PDB entry 8DBT | electron microscopy, 3.10 A resolution | chains B and E of the 22 polymer chains in the assembly

# Chain B
Name: ATP synthase subunit alpha
From: Escherichia coli
Notes: EC 7.1.2.2
UniProt: A0A7U9G3U3 (A0A7U9G3U3_ECOLX); numbering as in UniProt (aligned over 1-513)
Chain sequence (513 residues; each row starts with the number of its first residue):
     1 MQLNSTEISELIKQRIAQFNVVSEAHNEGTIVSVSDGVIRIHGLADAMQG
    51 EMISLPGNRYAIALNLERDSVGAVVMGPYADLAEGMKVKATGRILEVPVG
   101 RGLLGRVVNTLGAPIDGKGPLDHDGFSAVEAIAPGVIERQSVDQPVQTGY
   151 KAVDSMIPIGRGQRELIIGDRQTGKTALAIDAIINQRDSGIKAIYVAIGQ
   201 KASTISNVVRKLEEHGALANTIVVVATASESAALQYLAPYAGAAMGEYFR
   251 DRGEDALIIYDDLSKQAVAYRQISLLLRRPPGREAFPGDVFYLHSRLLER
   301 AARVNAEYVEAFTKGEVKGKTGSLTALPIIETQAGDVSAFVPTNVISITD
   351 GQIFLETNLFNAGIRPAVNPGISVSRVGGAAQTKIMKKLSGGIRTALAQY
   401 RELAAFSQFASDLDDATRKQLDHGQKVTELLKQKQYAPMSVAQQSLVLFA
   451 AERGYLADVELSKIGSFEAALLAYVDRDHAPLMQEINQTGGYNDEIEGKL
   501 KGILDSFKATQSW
Sequence notes: conflict Ala47 (Cys in A0A7U9G3U3), Ala90 (Cys in A0A7U9G3U3), Ala193 (Cys in A0A7U9G3U3), Ala243 (Cys in A0A7U9G3U3)
Ion coordination: Mg2+: Thr176 (together with ATP)
Small-molecule neighbours:
  - ADP (adenosine-5'-diphosphate): Val374, Ser375, Arg376
  - ATP (adenosine-5'-triphosphate): Tyr150, Asp170, Arg171, Gln172, Thr173, Gly174, Lys175, Thr176, Ala177, Glu331, Phe360, Arg365, Pro366, Gln433, Lys434, Gln435

# Chain E
Name: ATP synthase subunit beta
From: Escherichia coli
Notes: EC 7.1.2.2
UniProt: A0A192CEZ8 (A0A192CEZ8_ECOLX); residues 0-459 here correspond to UniProt positions 1-460 (UniProt number = residue number + 1)
Chain sequence (471 residues; row label = number of the first residue in the row; numbers below 1 keep their minus sign (Met-11 is residue -11)):
   -11 MRGSHHHHHHGMATGKIVQVIGAVVDVEFPQDAVPRVYDALEVQNGNERL
    39 VLEVQQQLGGGIVRTIAMGSSDGLRRGLDVKDLEHPIEVPVGKATLGRIM
    89 NVLGEPVDMKGEIGEEERWAIHRAAPSYEELSNSQELLETGIKVIDLMAP
   139 FAKGGKVGLFGGAGVGKTVNMMELIRNIAIEHSGYSVFAGVGERTREGND
   189 FYHEMTDSNVIDKVSLVYGQMNEPPGNRLRVALTGLTMAEKFRDEGRDVL
   239 LFVDNIYRYTLAGTEVSALLGRMPSAVGYQPTLAEEMGVLQERITSTKTG
   289 SITSVQAVYVPADDLTDPSPATTFAHLDATVVLSRQIASLGIYPAVDPLD
   339 STSRQLDPLVVGQEHYDTARGVQSILQRYQELKDIIAILGMDELSEEDKL
   389 VVARARKIQRFLSQPFFVAEVFTGSPGKYVSLKDTIRGFKGIMEGEYDHL
   439 PEQAFYMVGSIEEAVEKAKKL
Disordered / not traced: -11 to -1
Sequence notes: initiating methionine (-11); expression tag (-10 to -1); conflict Ala137 (Cys138 in A0A192CEZ8)
Small-molecule neighbours: ADP (adenosine-5'-diphosphate): Ala151, Gly152, Val153, Gly154, Lys155, Thr156, Val157, Tyr331, Phe404, Ala407, Phe410, Thr411

# Chain B / chain E interface
Residue-residue contacts - 84 pairs, chain B then chain E:
  Gly43(B) with Arg64(E), hydrogen bond (backbone-side chain)
  Leu44(B) with Arg64(E), hydrogen bond (backbone-side chain)
  Ala45(B) with Arg64(E)
  Asp46(B) with Arg63(E), salt bridge
  Ala47(B) with Arg63(E)
  Met48(B) with Gly61(E); Leu62(E); Arg63(E)
  Gln49(B) with Val8(E); Gly10(E); Ser59(E); Asp60(E); Gly61(E), hydrogen bond (backbone-backbone); Leu62(E), hydrogen bond (backbone-backbone)
  Leu66(B) with Gln7(E); Val8(E), hydrogen bond (backbone-backbone); Leu62(E)
  Glu67(B) with Arg64(E), hydrogen bond (backbone-side chain)
  Arg68(B) with Val6(E); Gln7(E); Glu16(E), salt bridge
  Asp69(B) with Arg64(E)
  Ser70(B) with Arg64(E)
  Val71(B) with Arg64(E)
  Glu130(B) with Asp60(E)
  Ala133(B) with Asn210(E)
  Pro134(B) with Thr183(E)
  Val136(B) with Thr183(E); Asn187(E); Tyr206(E), hydrophobic; Gln208(E)
  Ile137(B) with Val95(E); Asp96(E); Met97(E), hydrophobic; Tyr190(E), hydrophobic
  Arg139(B) with Thr183(E); Asn187(E)
  Ser141(B) with Asn187(E); Asp188(E), hydrogen bond
  Arg164(B) with Arg182(E)
  Arg283(B) with Val265(E)
  Gly288(B) with Glu253(E)
  Asp289(B) with Glu253(E)
  Phe291(B) with Arg246(E)
  Tyr292(B) with Asn210(E); Glu211(E); Pro212(E), hydrophobic; Arg216(E); Glu253(E)
  Ser295(B) with Met209(E)
  Arg296(B) with Asn210(E)
  Glu299(B) with Thr183(E), hydrogen bond; Asn210(E)
  Ser338(B) with Ala300(E)
  Thr343(B) with Tyr297(E)
  Ile346(B) with Ala151(E), hydrophobic
  Ser347(B) with Arg182(E), hydrogen bond (backbone-side chain); Met209(E); Arg246(E); Tyr297(E), hydrogen bond
  Ile348(B) with Arg182(E), hydrogen bond (backbone-side chain); Met209(E), hydrophobic
  Thr349(B) with Arg182(E), hydrogen bond (backbone-side chain)
  Asp350(B) with Arg182(E), salt bridge; Arg184(E), salt bridge
  Arg376(B) with Ala151(E); Gly152(E); Arg182(E); Phe410(E)
  Val377(B) with Phe410(E)
  Gly379(B) with Val409(E)
  Ala380(B) with Val409(E)
  Arg394(B) with Tyr331(E)
  Ala398(B) with Ser327(E)
  Gln399(B) with Leu328(E), hydrogen bond (side chain-backbone); Tyr444(E), hydrogen bond
  Glu402(B) with Leu328(E); Arg394(E), salt bridge
  Phe406(B) with Ile374(E), hydrophobic; Arg394(E)
  Gln408(B) with Ala375(E), hydrogen bond (side chain-backbone)
  Phe409(B) with Ala375(E); Ile376(E)
  Gln420(B) with Gln441(E), hydrogen bond
Also at the interface, not in a pair above, chain B (59 interface residues in all): Leu64, Asn65, Gly135, Gln140, Val142, Arg279, Pro280, Gly371, Ile372, Gly378, Thr395
Also at the interface, not in a pair above, chain E (55 interface residues in all): Ile9, Ile50, Ile87, Gly186, Pro213, Leu249, Ala256, Gly329, Lys371, Met379

# Overview
59 residues of chain B face 55 of chain E across their interface; the contacts include 16 hydrogen bonds and 5
salt bridges. Polar pairs include Asp46(B)-Arg63(E), Arg68(B)-Glu16(E) and Asp350(B)-Arg182(E). ADP is bound
between chain B and chain E. Ligands of chain B: ATP.
Here chain B is ATP synthase subunit alpha and chain E is ATP synthase subunit beta, both from Escherichia
coli. Entry 8DBT (E. coli ATP synthase imaged in 10mM MgATP State2 "down) was determined by electron
microscopy together with 8DBP, 8DBQ, 8DBR, 8DBS, 8DBU, 8DBV and 8DBW from the same study.
